7ZOZ - chains H and L of the 3 polymer chains in the assembly; structure by X-ray diffraction, 2.10 A resolution.

[Chain H]
Protein: Anti-Siglec 15 Fab HC
From: Homo sapiens
Notes: antibody fragment or engineered binder
Chain sequence (225 residues; numbered 1 to 219 plus 9 insertion-coded residues; 3 numbers in that range are skipped by the numbering (no residue carries them; nothing is unmodelled there); the number before each row is that of its first residue; a row labelled like 82A-82C holds insertion residues (82A, then the next letters in order)):
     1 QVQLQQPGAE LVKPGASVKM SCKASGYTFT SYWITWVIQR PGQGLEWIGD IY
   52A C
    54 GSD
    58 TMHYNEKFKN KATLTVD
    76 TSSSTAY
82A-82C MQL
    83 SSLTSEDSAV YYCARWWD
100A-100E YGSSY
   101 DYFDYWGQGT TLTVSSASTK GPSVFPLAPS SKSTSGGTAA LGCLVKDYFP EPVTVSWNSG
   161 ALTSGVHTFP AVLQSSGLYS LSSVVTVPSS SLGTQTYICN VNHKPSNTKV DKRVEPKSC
Not modelled in the structure: 218-219
Disulfide bonds: Cys-22/Cys-95, Cys-143/Cys-199

[Chain L]
Protein: Anti-Siglec 15 Fab LC
From: Homo sapiens
Notes: antibody fragment or engineered binder
Chain sequence (214 residues; each row starts with the number of its first residue):
     1 DIKMTQSPSS MYASLGERVT ITCKASQDIN SYLSWFQQKP GKSPKTLIYR ANRLVDGVPS
    61 RFSGSGSGQD YSLTISSLEY EDMGIYYCLQ YDEFPYTFGG GTKLEIKRTV AAPSVFIFPP
   121 SDEQLKSGTA SVVCLLNNFY PREAKVQWKV DNALQSGNSQ ESVTEQDSKD STYSLSSTLT
   181 LSKADYEKHK VYACEVTHQG LSSPVTKSFN RGEC
Not modelled in the structure: 214
Disulfide bonds: Cys-23/Cys-88, Cys-134/Cys-194

[How chain H and chain L interact]
Residue-residue contacts (80):
  Gln-39(H) / Gln-38(L)  hydrogen bond
  Gln-39(H) / Tyr-87(L)
  Gln-43(H) / Tyr-87(L)
  Gly-44(H) / Tyr-87(L)
  Leu-45(H) / Pro-44(L)  hydrophobic
  Leu-45(H) / Tyr-87(L)  hydrophobic
  Leu-45(H) / Phe-98(L)
  Glu-46(H) / Phe-98(L)
  Trp-47(H) / Phe-94(L)  hydrophobic
  Trp-47(H) / Pro-95(L)  hydrophobic
  Trp-47(H) / Tyr-96(L)
  Trp-47(H) / Phe-98(L)
  Asp-50(H) / Phe-94(L)
  Asp-50(H) / Tyr-96(L)  hydrogen bond
  His-60(H) / Phe-94(L)
  Asn-62(H) / Pro-95(L)
  Tyr-94(H) / Gln-38(L)  hydrogen bond
  Tyr-94(H) / Lys-42(L)
  Tyr-94(H) / Ser-43(L)
  Tyr-94(H) / Pro-44(L)
  Trp-98(H) / Tyr-91(L)  hydrophobic
  Trp-98(H) / Tyr-96(L)
  Tyr-100A(H) / Phe-94(L)
  Tyr-100A(H) / Tyr-96(L)  hydrogen bond
  Ser-100D(H) / Tyr-32(L)  hydrogen bond
  Ser-100D(H) / Arg-50(L)  hydrogen bond (backbone-side chain)
  Tyr-100E(H) / Tyr-49(L)
  Tyr-100E(H) / Arg-50(L)
  Tyr-100E(H) / Arg-53(L)
  Asp-101(H) / Tyr-49(L)
  Asp-101(H) / Tyr-91(L)
  Tyr-102(H) / Tyr-49(L)  hydrophobic
  Tyr-102(H) / Val-55(L)  hydrophobic
  Phe-103(H) / Phe-36(L)  hydrophobic
  Phe-103(H) / Thr-46(L)  hydrogen bond (backbone-side chain)
  Phe-103(H) / Leu-89(L)  hydrophobic
  Trp-106(H) / Phe-36(L)  hydrophobic
  Trp-106(H) / Pro-44(L)
  Trp-106(H) / Thr-46(L)  hydrogen bond
  Gly-107(H) / Ser-43(L)  hydrogen bond (backbone-side chain)
  Phe-125(H) / Ser-121(L)
  Phe-125(H) / Gln-124(L)
  Pro-126(H) / Ser-121(L)
  Leu-127(H) / Phe-118(L)  hydrophobic
  Leu-127(H) / Val-133(L)  hydrophobic
  Ala-128(H) / Phe-118(L)
  Lys-132(H) / Phe-116(L)
  Lys-132(H) / Ile-117(L)  hydrogen bond (backbone-backbone)
  Lys-132(H) / Lys-207(L)
  Lys-132(H) / Ser-208(L)  hydrogen bond (side chain-backbone)
  Ser-133(H) / Phe-116(L)
  Ser-133(H) / Phe-118(L)
  Thr-134(H) / Phe-116(L)
  Ser-135(H) / Ser-114(L)
  Ser-135(H) / Phe-116(L)
  Ala-140(H) / Phe-116(L)  hydrophobic
  Ala-140(H) / Phe-118(L)
  Leu-141(H) / Phe-118(L)  hydrophobic
  Leu-144(H) / Ser-131(L)
  Lys-146(H) / Gln-124(L)
  His-167(H) / Asn-137(L)
  His-167(H) / Asn-138(L)  hydrogen bond
  His-167(H) / Asp-167(L)
  His-167(H) / Ser-174(L)  hydrogen bond
  Phe-169(H) / Leu-135(L)  hydrophobic
  Phe-169(H) / Ser-162(L)
  Phe-169(H) / Thr-164(L)
  Phe-169(H) / Ser-174(L)
  Phe-169(H) / Leu-175(L)
  Phe-169(H) / Ser-176(L)
  Pro-170(H) / Ser-162(L)  hydrogen bond (backbone-side chain)
  Pro-170(H) / Val-163(L)
  Val-172(H) / Gln-160(L)
  Val-172(H) / Glu-161(L)
  Val-172(H) / Ser-162(L)
  Leu-173(H) / Gln-160(L)  hydrogen bond (backbone-side chain)
  Gln-174(H) / Gln-160(L)
  Val-184(H) / Leu-135(L)  hydrophobic
  Thr-186(H) / Asn-137(L)
  Lys-212(H) / Glu-123(L)  salt bridge
Other interface residues (no listed pair), chain H (44 interface residues in all): Val-37, Val-124, Ser-131, Ser-182
Other interface residues (no listed pair), chain L (46 interface residues in all): Val-115, Ser-127, Thr-129, Phe-209, Glu-213

[In short]
Chain H and chain L form an interface of 44 and 46 residues respectively, with 15 hydrogen bonds and 1 salt
bridge. Polar contacts include Lys-212(H)/Glu-123(L), Gln-39(H)/Gln-38(L) and Asp-50(H)/Tyr-96(L).
Chain H is Anti-Siglec 15 Fab HC and chain L is Anti-Siglec 15 Fab LC, both from Homo sapiens; the structure,
Crystal structure of Siglec-15 in complex with Fab, was determined by X-ray diffraction together with 7ZOR
from the same study.
